Entry 7EMD (X-ray diffraction, 1.70 A resolution); this record covers chains A and C of the 3 polymer chains in the assembly.

[Chain A]
Molecule: Leucocyte antigen
Organism: Sus scrofa
UniProtKB: O19075 (O19075_PIG); residues 1-275 here correspond to UniProt positions 22-296 (UniProt number = residue number + 21)
Sequence (275 residues; numbered 1 to 275; the number before each row is that of its first residue):
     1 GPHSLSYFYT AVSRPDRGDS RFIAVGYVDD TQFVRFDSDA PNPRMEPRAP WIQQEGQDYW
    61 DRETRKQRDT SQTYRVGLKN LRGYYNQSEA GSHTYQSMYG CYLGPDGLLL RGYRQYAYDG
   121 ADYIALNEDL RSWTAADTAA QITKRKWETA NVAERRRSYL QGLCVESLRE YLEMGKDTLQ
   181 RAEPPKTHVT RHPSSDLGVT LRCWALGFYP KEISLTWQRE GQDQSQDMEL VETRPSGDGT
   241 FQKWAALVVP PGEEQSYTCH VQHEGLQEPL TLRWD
Cystine bridges: Cys-101/Cys-164, Cys-203/Cys-259

[Chain C]
Molecule: Tyr-gly-asp-phe-phe-his-asp-met-val
Sequence (9 residues; each row starts with the number of its first residue):
     1 YGDFFHDMV

[Interface between chain A and chain C]
Residue-residue contacts - 41 pairs, chain A then chain C:
  Tyr-7(A) / Tyr-1(C)  hydrogen bond (side chain-backbone)
  Tyr-7(A) / Gly-2(C)
  Glu-55(A) / Tyr-1(C)  hydrogen bond
  Tyr-59(A) / Tyr-1(C)
  Glu-63(A) / Tyr-1(C)
  Glu-63(A) / Gly-2(C)  hydrogen bond (side chain-backbone)
  Lys-66(A) / Tyr-1(C)
  Lys-66(A) / Gly-2(C)  hydrogen bond (side chain-backbone)
  Lys-66(A) / Phe-4(C)
  Thr-73(A) / His-6(C)
  Thr-73(A) / Asp-7(C)  hydrogen bond (side chain-backbone)
  Thr-73(A) / Met-8(C)
  Tyr-74(A) / Asp-7(C)  hydrogen bond
  Val-76(A) / Met-8(C)  hydrophobic
  Gly-77(A) / Met-8(C)
  Gly-77(A) / Val-9(C)
  Asn-80(A) / Met-8(C)
  Asn-80(A) / Val-9(C)  hydrogen bond (side chain-backbone)
  Leu-81(A) / Val-9(C)  hydrophobic
  Tyr-84(A) / Val-9(C)  hydrogen bond (side chain-backbone)
  Tyr-95(A) / Val-9(C)
  Tyr-99(A) / Gly-2(C)
  Tyr-99(A) / Asp-3(C)  hydrogen bond (side chain-backbone)
  Arg-114(A) / Asp-3(C)  salt bridge
  Arg-114(A) / Asp-7(C)  salt bridge
  Tyr-116(A) / Asp-7(C)  hydrogen bond
  Tyr-123(A) / Val-9(C)  hydrophobic
  Thr-143(A) / Val-9(C)  hydrogen bond (side chain-backbone)
  Lys-146(A) / Val-9(C)  hydrogen bond (side chain-backbone)
  Trp-147(A) / Met-8(C)  hydrogen bond (side chain-backbone)
  Arg-155(A) / Phe-5(C)
  Arg-156(A) / Asp-3(C)  salt bridge
  Arg-156(A) / Phe-5(C)  hydrogen bond (side chain-backbone)
  Arg-156(A) / His-6(C)  hydrogen bond (side chain-backbone)
  Arg-156(A) / Asp-7(C)  salt bridge
  Tyr-159(A) / Tyr-1(C)  hydrogen bond (side chain-backbone)
  Tyr-159(A) / Gly-2(C)
  Tyr-159(A) / Asp-3(C)
  Ser-167(A) / Tyr-1(C)  hydrogen bond (side chain-backbone)
  Glu-170(A) / Tyr-1(C)  hydrogen bond
  Tyr-171(A) / Tyr-1(C)  hydrogen bond (side chain-backbone)
Other interface residues (no listed pair), chain A (30 interface residues in all): Leu-5, Tyr-9, Asp-69, Leu-163

[In short]
Chain A and chain C form an interface of 30 and 9 residues respectively; the contacts include 19 hydrogen
bonds and 4 salt bridges. Polar contacts include Arg-114(A)/Asp-3(C), Arg-114(A)/Asp-7(C) and
Arg-156(A)/Asp-3(C).
Chain A is Leucocyte antigen (Sus scrofa) and chain C is Tyr-gly-asp-phe-phe-his-asp-met-val; the structure,
Mooring Stone-Like Arg114 Pulls Diverse Bulged Peptides: First Insight into African Swine Fever Virus-Derived
T Cell ..., was determined by X-ray diffraction together with 7EM9, 7EMA, 7EMB and 7EMC from the same study.
